PDB entry 6UQ1 | X-ray diffraction, 3.60 A resolution | chains R and A of the 13 polymer chains in the assembly

== Chain R ==
Molecule: 12-nt RNA strand
Sequence (12 nucleotides; row label = number of the first residue in the row):
     1 AUCGAGAGGA UU
Unresolved in the structure: 1
Metal / ion sites: Mg2+: U11 (shared with Asp481(A), Asp483(A), Asp485(A) of chain A)

== Chain A ==
Protein: DNA-directed RNA polymerase II subunit RPB1
Organism: Saccharomyces cerevisiae (strain ATCC 204508 / S288c)
Notes: EC 2.7.7.6
UniProt: P04050 (RPB1_YEAST); residues 1-1733 here = UniProt positions 1-1733
Amino-acid sequence (1733 residues; numbered 1 to 1733; the number before each row is that of its first residue):
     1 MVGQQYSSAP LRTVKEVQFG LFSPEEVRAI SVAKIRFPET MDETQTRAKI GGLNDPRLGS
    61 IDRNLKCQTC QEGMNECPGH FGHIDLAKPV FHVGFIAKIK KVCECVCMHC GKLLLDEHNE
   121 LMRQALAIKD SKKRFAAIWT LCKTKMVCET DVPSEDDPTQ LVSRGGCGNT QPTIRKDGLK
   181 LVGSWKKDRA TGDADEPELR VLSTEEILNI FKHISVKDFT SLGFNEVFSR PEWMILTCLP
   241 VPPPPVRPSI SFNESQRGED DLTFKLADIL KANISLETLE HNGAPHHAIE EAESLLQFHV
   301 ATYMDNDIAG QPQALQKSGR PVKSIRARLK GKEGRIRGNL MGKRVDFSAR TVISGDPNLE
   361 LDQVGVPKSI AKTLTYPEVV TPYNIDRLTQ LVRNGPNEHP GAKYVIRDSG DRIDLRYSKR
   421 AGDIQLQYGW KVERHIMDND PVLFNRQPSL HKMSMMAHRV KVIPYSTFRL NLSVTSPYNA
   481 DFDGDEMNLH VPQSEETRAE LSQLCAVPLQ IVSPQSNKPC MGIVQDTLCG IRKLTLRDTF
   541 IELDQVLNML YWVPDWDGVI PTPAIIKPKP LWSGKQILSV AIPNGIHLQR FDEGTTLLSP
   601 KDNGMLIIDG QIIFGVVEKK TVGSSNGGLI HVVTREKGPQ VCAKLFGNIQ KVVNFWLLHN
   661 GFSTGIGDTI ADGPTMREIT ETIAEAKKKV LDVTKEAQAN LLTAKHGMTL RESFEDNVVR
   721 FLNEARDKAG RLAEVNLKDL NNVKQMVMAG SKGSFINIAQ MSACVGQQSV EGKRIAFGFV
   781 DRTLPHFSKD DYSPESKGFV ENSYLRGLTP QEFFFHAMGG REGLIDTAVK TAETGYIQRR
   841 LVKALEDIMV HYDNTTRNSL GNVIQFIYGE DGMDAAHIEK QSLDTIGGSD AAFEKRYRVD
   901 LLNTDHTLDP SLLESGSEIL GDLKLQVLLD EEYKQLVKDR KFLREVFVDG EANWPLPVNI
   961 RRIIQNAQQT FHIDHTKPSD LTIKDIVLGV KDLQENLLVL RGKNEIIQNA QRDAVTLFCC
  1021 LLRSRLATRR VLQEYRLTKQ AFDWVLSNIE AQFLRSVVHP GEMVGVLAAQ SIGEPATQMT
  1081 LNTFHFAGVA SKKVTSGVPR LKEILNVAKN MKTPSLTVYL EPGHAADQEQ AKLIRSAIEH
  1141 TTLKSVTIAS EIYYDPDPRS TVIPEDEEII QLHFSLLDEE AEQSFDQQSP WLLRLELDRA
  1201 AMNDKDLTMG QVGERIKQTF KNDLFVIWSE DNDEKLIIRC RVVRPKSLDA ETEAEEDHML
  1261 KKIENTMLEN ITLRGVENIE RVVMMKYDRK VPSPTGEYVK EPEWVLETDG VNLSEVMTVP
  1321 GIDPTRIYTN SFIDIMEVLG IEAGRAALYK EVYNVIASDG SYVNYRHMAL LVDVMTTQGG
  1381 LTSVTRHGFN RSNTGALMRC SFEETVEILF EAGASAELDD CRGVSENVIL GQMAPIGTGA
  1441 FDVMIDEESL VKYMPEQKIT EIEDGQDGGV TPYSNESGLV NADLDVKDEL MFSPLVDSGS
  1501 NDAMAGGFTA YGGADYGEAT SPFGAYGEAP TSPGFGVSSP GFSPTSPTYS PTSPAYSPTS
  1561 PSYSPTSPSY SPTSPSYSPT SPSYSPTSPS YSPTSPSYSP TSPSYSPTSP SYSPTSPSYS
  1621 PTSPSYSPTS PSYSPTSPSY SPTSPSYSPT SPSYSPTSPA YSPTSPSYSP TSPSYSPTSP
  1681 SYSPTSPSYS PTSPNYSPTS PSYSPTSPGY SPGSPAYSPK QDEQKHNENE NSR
Unresolved in the structure: 1-2, 154-163, 187-198, 250-256, 1082-1091, 1177-1186, 1244-1256, 1447-1733
Curated features (UniProtKB/Swiss-Prot):
  - region: Pro248 to Asp260 (Lid loop), Asn306 to Lys323 (Rudder loop), Pro810 to Glu822 (Bridging helix)
  - binding site (Zn(2+)): Cys67, Cys70, Cys77, His80, Cys107, Cys110, Cys148, Cys167
  - binding site (Mg(2+)): Asp481, Asp483, Asp485
  - modified residue: Thr1471 (Phosphothreonine)
  - cross-link (Glycyl lysine isopeptide (Lys-Gly)): Lys695 (interchain with G-Cter in ubiquitin), Lys1246 (interchain with G-Cter in ubiquitin), Lys1350 (interchain with G-Cter in ubiquitin)
  - natural variant: Ser1653 to Pro1659 (deletion: In strain: A364A)
  - mutagenesis: Lys1246 (K1246R: Impairs ubiquitination during transcription stress)
Disulfides: Cys105-Cys142
Metal / ion sites: Zn2+ site 1: Cys67, Cys77, His80; Zn2+ site 2: Cys107, Cys110, Cys148, Cys167; Mg2+: Asp481, Asp483, Asp485 (shared with U11(R) of chain R)

== Chain R / chain A interface ==
Contacting residue pairs - 9 pairs, chain R then chain A:
  A10(R) - Arg446(A)  sugar contact
  A10(R) - Asp485(A)  hydrogen bond to the sugar
  U11(R) - Asn479(A)  hydrogen bond to the sugar
  U11(R) - Asp481(A)  phosphate contact
  U11(R) - Asp483(A)  phosphate contact
  U11(R) - Asp485(A)  phosphate contact
  U12(R) - Asn479(A)  sugar contact
  U12(R) - Asp481(A)  phosphate contact
  U12(R) - Lys752(A)  hydrogen bond to the phosphate
Also at the interface, not in a pair above, chain R (4 interface residues in all): G9
Also at the interface, not in a pair above, chain A (9 interface residues in all): Pro448, Gly484, Thr831

== In short ==
4 residues of chain R face 9 of chain A across their interface; the contacts include 3 hydrogen bonds. Polar
contacts include A10(R)-Asp485(A), U11(R)-Asn479(A) and U12(R)-Lys752(A). Curated annotation (UniProt) lists 8
Zn2+-binding residues, 3 Mg2+-binding residues and one mutagenesis site on chain A.
Here chain R is a 12-nt RNA strand and chain A is DNA-directed RNA polymerase II subunit RPB1 (Saccharomyces
cerevisiae (strain ATCC 204508 / S288c)). Entry 6UQ1 (RNA polymerase II elongation complex with
5-guanidinohydantoin lesion in state 6) was determined by X-ray diffraction (same publication as 6UPX, 6UPY,
6UPZ, 6UQ0, 6UQ2 and 6UQ3).
